8ASD - chains A and E of the 5 polymer chains in the assembly; structure by electron microscopy, 2.60 A resolution.

== Chain A ==
Molecule: RNA-directed RNA polymerase
From: SFTS virus AH12
Notes: EC 2.7.7.48
UniProtKB: U3GU88 (U3GU88_SFTS); residue numbers follow UniProt; this construct covers 1-2084
Chain sequence (2084 residues; row label = number of the first residue in the row):
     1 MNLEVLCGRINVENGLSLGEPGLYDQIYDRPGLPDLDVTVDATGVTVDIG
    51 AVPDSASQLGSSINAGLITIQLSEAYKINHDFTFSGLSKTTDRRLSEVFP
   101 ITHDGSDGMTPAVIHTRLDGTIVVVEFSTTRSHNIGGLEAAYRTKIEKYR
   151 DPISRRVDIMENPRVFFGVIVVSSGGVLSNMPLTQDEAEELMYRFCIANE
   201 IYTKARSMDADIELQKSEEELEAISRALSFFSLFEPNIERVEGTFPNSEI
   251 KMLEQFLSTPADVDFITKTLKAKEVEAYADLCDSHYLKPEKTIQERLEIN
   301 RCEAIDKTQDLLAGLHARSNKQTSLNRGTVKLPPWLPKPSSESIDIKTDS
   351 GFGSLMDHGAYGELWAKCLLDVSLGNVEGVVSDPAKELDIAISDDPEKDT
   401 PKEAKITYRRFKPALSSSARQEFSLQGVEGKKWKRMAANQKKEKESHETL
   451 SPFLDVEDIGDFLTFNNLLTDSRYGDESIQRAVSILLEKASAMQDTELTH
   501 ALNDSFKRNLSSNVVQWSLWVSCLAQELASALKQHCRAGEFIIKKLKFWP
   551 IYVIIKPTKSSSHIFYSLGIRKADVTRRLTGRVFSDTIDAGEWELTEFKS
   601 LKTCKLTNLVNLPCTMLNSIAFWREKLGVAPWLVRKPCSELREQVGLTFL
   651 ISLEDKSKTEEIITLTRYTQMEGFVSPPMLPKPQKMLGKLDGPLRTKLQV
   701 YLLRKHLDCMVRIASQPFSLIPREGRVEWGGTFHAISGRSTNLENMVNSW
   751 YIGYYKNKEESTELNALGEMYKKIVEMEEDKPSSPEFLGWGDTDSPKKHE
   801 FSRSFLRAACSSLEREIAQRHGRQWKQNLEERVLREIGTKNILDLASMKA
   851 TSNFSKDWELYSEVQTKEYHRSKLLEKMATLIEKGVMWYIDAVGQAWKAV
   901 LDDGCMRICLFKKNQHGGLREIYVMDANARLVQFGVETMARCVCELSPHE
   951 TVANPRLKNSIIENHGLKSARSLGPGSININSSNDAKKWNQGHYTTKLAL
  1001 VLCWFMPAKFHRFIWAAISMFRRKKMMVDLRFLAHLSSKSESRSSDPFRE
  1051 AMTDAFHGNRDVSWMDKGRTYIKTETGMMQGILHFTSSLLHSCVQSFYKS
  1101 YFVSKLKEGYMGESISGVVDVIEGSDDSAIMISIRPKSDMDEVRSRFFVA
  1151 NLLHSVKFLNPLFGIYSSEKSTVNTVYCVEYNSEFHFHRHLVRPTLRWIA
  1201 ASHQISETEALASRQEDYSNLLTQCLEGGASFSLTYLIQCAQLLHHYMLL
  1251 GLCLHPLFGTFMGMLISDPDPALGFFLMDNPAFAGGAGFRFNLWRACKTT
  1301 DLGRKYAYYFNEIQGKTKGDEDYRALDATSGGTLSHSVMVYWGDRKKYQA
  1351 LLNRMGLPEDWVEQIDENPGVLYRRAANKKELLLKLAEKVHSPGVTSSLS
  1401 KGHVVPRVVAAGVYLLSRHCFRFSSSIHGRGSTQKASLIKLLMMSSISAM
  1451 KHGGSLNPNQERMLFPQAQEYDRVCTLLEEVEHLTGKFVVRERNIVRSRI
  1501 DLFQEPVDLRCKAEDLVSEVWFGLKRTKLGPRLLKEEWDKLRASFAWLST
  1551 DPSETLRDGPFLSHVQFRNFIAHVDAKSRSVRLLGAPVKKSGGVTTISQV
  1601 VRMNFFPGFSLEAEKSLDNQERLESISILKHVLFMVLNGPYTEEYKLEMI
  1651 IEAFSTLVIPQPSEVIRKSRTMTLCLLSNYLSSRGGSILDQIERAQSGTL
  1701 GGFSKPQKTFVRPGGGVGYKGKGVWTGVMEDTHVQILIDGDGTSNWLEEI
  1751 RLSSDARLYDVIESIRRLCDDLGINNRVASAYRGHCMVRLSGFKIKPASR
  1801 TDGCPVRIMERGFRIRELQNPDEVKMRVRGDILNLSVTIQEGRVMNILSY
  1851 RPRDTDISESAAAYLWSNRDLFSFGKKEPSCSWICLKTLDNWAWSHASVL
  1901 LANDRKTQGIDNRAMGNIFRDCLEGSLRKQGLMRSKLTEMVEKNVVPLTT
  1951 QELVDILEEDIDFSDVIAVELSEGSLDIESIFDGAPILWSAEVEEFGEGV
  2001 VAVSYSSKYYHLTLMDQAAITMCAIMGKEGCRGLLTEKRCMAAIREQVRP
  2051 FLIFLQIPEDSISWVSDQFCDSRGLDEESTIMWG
Disordered / not traced: 1589-1593, 1613-1624, 1810-1823, 1858-2084
Differences from the reference sequence: engineered mutation Ala112 (Asp in U3GU88)
Ion coordination: Mg2+ site 1: Glu126 (shared with A5(E) of chain E); Mg2+ site 2: Asp985, Asp1126, Asp1127 (together with 2KH) (shared with 1 residue of chain G); Mg2+ site 3: Asp985, Ala986, Asp1126 (together with 2KH)
Small-molecule neighbours: 2KH (5'-O-[(S)-hydroxy{[(S)-hydroxy(phosphonooxy)phosphoryl]amino}phosphoryl]uridine): Lys913, Arg920, Asp985, Ala986, Lys987, Lys988, Trp989, Asn990, Met1078, Gln1080, Gly1081, Ser1125, Asp1126, Ser1168, Lys1170
What the authors report for this chain:
  - conformationally variable residues (domain motion, loop rearrangement, side-chain flip): Asn134 to Ile159, Arg1197, Thr1333 to Val1340
  - binding site for the 26-nt RNA strand: Lys405, Tyr408, Arg410, Glu527, Lys533, Gln534, Lys544, Leu1254, Pro1256, Tyr1341, Val1413, Tyr1414, Arg1418, His1573
  - binding site for the 20-nt RNA strand (chain E): Tyr76, Thr110, Glu126, Thr129, Arg131, Ser132, Tyr149, Arg832, Arg1532
  - Mg2+ coordination: Glu126
  - specificity-determining residues: Tyr76

== Chain E ==
Molecule: 20-nt RNA strand
Sequence (20 nucleotides; each row starts with the number of its first residue):
     1 ACACAGAGACGCCCAGAUGA
Disordered / not traced: 8-20
Ion coordination: Mg2+: A5 (shared with Glu126(A) of chain A)

== Interface between chain A and chain E ==
Contacting residue pairs - 26 pairs, chain A then chain E:
  Tyr76(A) - C4(E)  hydrogen bond to the base
  Tyr76(A) - A5(E)  base contact
  Lys77(A) - C4(E)  base contact
  Lys77(A) - A5(E)  sugar contact
  His80(A) - A5(E)  salt bridge to the phosphate
  Gly108(A) - A3(E)  sugar contact
  Met109(A) - A3(E)  phosphate contact
  Met109(A) - C4(E)  phosphate contact
  Thr110(A) - A3(E)  hydrogen bond to the sugar
  Thr110(A) - C4(E)  hydrogen bond to the phosphate
  Glu126(A) - A5(E)  phosphate contact
  Ser128(A) - G6(E)  phosphate contact
  Thr129(A) - G6(E)  hydrogen bond to the phosphate
  Thr130(A) - A7(E)  sugar contact
  Arg131(A) - A7(E)  salt bridge to the phosphate
  Ser132(A) - A7(E)  hydrogen bond to the sugar
  His133(A) - A7(E)  base contact
  Lys145(A) - A5(E)  salt bridge to the phosphate
  Lys145(A) - G6(E)  salt bridge to the phosphate
  Lys148(A) - C4(E)  salt bridge to the phosphate
  Tyr149(A) - C4(E)  hydrogen bond to the phosphate
  Leu214(A) - A5(E)  base contact
  Asn828(A) - A7(E)  base contact
  Lys1528(A) - G6(E)  base contact
  Pro1531(A) - C2(E)  phosphate contact
  Arg1532(A) - A3(E)  salt bridge to the phosphate
Also at the interface, not in a pair above, chain A (25 interface residues in all): Asp92, Gly105, Phe127, Arg832

== Overview ==
Chain A and chain E form an interface of 25 and 6 residues respectively; the contacts include 6 hydrogen bonds
and 6 salt bridges. Among the polar pairs are Tyr76(A)-C4(E), Thr110(A)-A3(E) and Ser132(A)-A7(E). From the
paper: a binding site for the 26-nt RNA strand at Lys405(A), Tyr408(A) and Arg410(A) among others; a binding
site for the 20-nt RNA strand (chain E) at Tyr76(A), Thr110(A) and Glu126(A) among others.
Chain A is RNA-directed RNA polymerase (SFTS virus AH12) and chain E is a 20-nt RNA strand; the structure,
Structure of the SFTSV L protein stalled at late elongation [LATE-ELONGATION], was determined by electron
microscopy together with 8AS6, 8AS7, 8ASB and 8ASG from the same study.
